PDB entry 5G2E | X-ray diffraction, 6.70 A resolution (low resolution: residue-level contacts below are approximate; hydrogen-bond / salt-bridge calls are withheld) | chains J and K of the 4 polymer chains in the assembly

Chain J:
Name: Nucleosome assembly protein
From: Saccharomyces cerevisiae
UniProt: P25293 (NAP1_YEAST); residues 74-372 here = UniProt positions 74-372
Sequence (310 residues; numbered 63 to 372; the number before each row is that of its first residue):
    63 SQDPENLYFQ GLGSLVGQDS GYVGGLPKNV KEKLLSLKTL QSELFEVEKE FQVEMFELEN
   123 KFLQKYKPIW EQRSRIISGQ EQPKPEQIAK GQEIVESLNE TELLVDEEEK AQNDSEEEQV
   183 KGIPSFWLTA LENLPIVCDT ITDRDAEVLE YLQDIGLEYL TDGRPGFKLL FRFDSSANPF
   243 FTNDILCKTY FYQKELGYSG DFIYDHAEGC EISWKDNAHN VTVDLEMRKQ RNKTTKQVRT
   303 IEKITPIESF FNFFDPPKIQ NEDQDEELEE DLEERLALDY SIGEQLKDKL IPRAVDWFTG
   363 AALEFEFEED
Disordered / not traced: 63-82, 170-180, 285-307, 324-327, 366-372
Differences from the reference sequence: expression tag (63-73)
Disulfides: Cys249-Cys272
Reported in the primary citation:
  - mutagenesis - D201R/D205R/E310R, E332R/D333R/E336R: unchanged binding to H2A-H2B
  - mutagenesis - D201R/D205R/E310R: unchanged binding to Histone H2A type 1 (chain K)
  - mutagenesis - D201R/D205R/E310R/E332R/D333R/E336R: decreased binding to Histone H2A type 1 (chain K)

Chain K:
Name: Histone H2A type 1
From: Xenopus laevis
UniProt: P06897 (H2A1_XENLA); residues 13-118 here correspond to UniProt positions 14-119 (UniProt number = residue number + 1)
Sequence (107 residues; each row starts with the number of its first residue):
    12 MKAKTRSSRA GLQFPVGRVH RLLRKGNYAE RVGAGAPVYL AAVLEYLTAE ILELAGNAAR
    72 DNKKTRIIPR HLQLAVRNDE ELNKLLGRVT IAQGGVLPNI QSVLLPK
Disordered / not traced: 12-15, 106-118
Differences from the reference sequence: expression tag (12); conflict Arg99 (Gly100 in P06897)
Reported in the primary citation:
  - mutagenesis - N94E/G98D/R99D/T101D: decreased binding to Nucleosome assembly protein (chain J)
  - self-association interface (contacts with another copy of this molecule): Asn94

Chain J / chain K interface:
Pairs across the interface - 4 pairs, chain J then chain K:
  Glu335(J) - Arg77(K)
  Glu336(J) - Lys75(K)
  Glu336(J) - Arg77(K)
  Ala339(J) - Arg77(K)
Interface residues without a listed pair, chain J (4 interface residues in all): Glu332
Interface residues without a listed pair, chain K (5 interface residues in all): Ile79, Pro80, Arg81

Overview:
The interface between chain J and chain K involves 4 residues on one side and 5 on the other. From the paper:
D201R/D205R/E310R/E332R/D333R/E336R of chain J reduce binding to Histone H2A type 1 (chain K); a
self-association interface involving Asn94(K); 4 substitutions were tested in all.
Chain J is Nucleosome assembly protein (Saccharomyces cerevisiae) and chain K is Histone H2A type 1 (Xenopus
laevis); the structure, Structure of the Nap1 H2A H2B complex, was determined by X-ray diffraction.
